Entry 9OJO (X-ray diffraction, 1.36 A resolution); this record covers chains A and B of the 3 polymer chains in the assembly.

Chain A (and B):
Name: Tumor necrosis factor
Source organism: Homo sapiens
Notes: chain B of this document is another copy of the same molecule, construct and numbering; everything in this record applies to it too
Reference sequence: P01375 (TNFA_HUMAN); residues 1-157 here correspond to UniProt positions 77-233 (UniProt number = residue number + 76)
Sequence (158 residues; row label = number of the first residue in the row; numbering starts at 0):
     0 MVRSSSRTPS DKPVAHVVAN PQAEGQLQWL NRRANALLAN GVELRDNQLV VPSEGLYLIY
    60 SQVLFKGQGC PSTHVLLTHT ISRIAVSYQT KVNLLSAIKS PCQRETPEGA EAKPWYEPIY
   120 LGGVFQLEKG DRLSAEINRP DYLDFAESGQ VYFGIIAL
Disordered / not traced: 0-7, 71-73, 102-111 (chain B: 0-9, 31-34, 86-89, 102-110)
Cystine bridges: C69-C101
Sequence notes: initiating methionine (0)
Small-molecule neighbours: A1CB1 (2-{5-[(1S,10S)-1-phenyl-1,2,3,4-tetrahydropyrido[1,2-a][1,3]benzimidazol-8-yl]pyrimidin-2-yl}propan-2-ol): K11, L57, Y119, V123, I155, A156, L157
Swiss-Prot annotation at these positions:
  - glycosylation: S4 (O-linked (GalNAc...) serine)

Chain A / chain B interface:
Contacting residue pairs - 12 pairs, chain A then chain B:
  L57(A) with Y151(B)
  I97(A) with Y115(B)
  K98(A) with Y115(B), hydrogen bond (side chain-backbone)
  S99(A) with K112(B)
  Y119(A) with Q61(B); Y119(B)
  G121(A) with Q61(B), hydrogen bond (backbone-side chain)
  G122(A) with Q149(B)
  V123(A) with H15(B); Q149(B), hydrogen bond (backbone-side chain)
  F124(A) with Q149(B)
  L157(A) with Y59(B)
Also at the interface, not in a pair above, chain A (11 interface residues in all): L94
Also at the interface, not in a pair above, chain B (10 interface residues in all): E116, P117

Overview:
Chain A and chain B form an interface of 11 and 10 residues respectively, with 3 hydrogen bonds. Polar
contacts include K98(A)-Y115(B), G121(A)-Q61(B) and V123(A)-Q149(B). Bound to chain A: compound A1CB1.
Chain A and chain B are both Tumor necrosis factor (Homo sapiens); the structure, Crystal structure of TNF
alpha in complex with compound 1, was determined by X-ray diffraction (same publication as 9OJS, 9OJY and
9OK6).
